PDB entry 8CZ5 | X-ray diffraction, 2.65 A resolution | chains A and L of the 3 polymer chains in the assembly

Chain A:
Name: N11 P domain
UniProtKB: A0A0B5CYZ3 (A0A0B5CYZ3_RHDV); residues 237-569 here correspond to UniProt positions 2002-2334 (UniProt number = residue number + 1765)
Chain sequence (333 residues; numbered 237 to 569; the number before each row is that of its first residue):
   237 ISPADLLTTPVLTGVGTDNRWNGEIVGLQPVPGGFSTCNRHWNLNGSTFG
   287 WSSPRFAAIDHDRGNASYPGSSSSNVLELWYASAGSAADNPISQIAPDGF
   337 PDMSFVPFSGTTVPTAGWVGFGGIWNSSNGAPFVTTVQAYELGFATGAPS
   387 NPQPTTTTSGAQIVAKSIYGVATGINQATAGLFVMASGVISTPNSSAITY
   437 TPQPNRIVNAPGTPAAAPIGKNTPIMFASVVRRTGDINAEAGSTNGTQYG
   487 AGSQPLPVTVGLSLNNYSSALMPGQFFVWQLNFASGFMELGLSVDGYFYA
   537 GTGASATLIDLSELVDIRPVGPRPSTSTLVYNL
Bound ions: Cd2+ near D296 (its only coordinating residue here)
What the authors report for this chain:
  - conformationally variable residues (loop rearrangement): Y304 to N311
  - specificity-determining residues: S319, S386, T415 (proposed by the authors, not directly observed)

Chain L:
Name: Fab 2D9 Light Chain
Source organism: Mus musculus
Notes: antibody fragment or engineered binder
Chain sequence (213 residues; row label = number of the first residue in the row):
     1 ELVMTQTPASLSVSVGETVTITCRASDNIYSNLAWYQQKQGKSPQLLVFA
    51 ATNLADGVPSRFSGSGSGTQYSLKINSLQSEDFGNYYCQHFWGIPWTFGG
   101 GTKLELKRADAAPTVSIFPPSSEQLTSGGASVVCFLNNFYPKDINVKWKI
   151 DGSERQNGVLNSWTDQDSKDSTYSMSSTLTLTKDEYERHNSYTCEATHKT
   201 STSPIVKSFNRNE
Cystine bridges: C23-C88, C134-C194
Bound ions: Cd2+: E185, H189 (together with acetate ion) (shared with 1 residue of chain H)

How chain A and chain L interact:
Pairs across the interface - 10 pairs, chain A then chain L:
  R299(A) - W92(L)
  N301(A) - W92(L)
  N301(A) - G93(L)  hydrogen bond (side chain-backbone)
  S303(A) - I94(L)
  Y317(A) - F91(L)
  P385(A) - W96(L)  hydrophobic
  N412(A) - I94(L)
  A414(A) - W92(L)
  A414(A) - G93(L)
  T415(A) - W92(L)  hydrogen bond
Also at the interface, not in a pair above, chain A (11 interface residues in all): G300, S319, S386
Also at the interface, not in a pair above, chain L (7 interface residues in all): Y30, N32
Interface features reported in the paper:
  - specific contacts: T415(A)-W92(L) (hydrogen bond)
  - epitope / paratope residues, chain A: T415(A)
  - epitope / paratope residues, chain L: W92(L)

Overview:
Chain A and chain L form an interface of 11 and 7 residues respectively; the contacts include 2 hydrogen
bonds. Among the polar pairs are N301(A)-G93(L) and T415(A)-W92(L). The authors report a hydrogen bond between
T415(A) and W92(L). The paper reports epitope/paratope residues T415(A) and W92(L); specificity determinants
S319(A), S386(A) and T415(A).
Here chain A is N11 P domain and chain L is Fab 2D9 Light Chain (Mus musculus). Entry 8CZ5 (N11 P domain 2D9
Fab P complex) was determined by X-ray diffraction, deposited together with 8CYL.
